PDB entry 6ZNH | electron microscopy, 3.60 A resolution | chains P and U of the 23 polymer chains in the assembly

[Chain P (and U)]
Name: PrgI
Source organism: Salmonella typhimurium
Notes: chain U of this document is another copy of the same molecule, construct and numbering; everything in this record applies to it too
Reference sequence: P41784 (PRGI_SALTY); residues 1-80 here = UniProt positions 1-80
Amino-acid sequence (80 residues; each row starts with the number of its first residue):
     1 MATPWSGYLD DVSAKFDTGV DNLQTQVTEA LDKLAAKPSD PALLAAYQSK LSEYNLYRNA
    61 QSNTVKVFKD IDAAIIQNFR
Not modelled in the structure: 1

[How chain P and chain U interact]
Residue-residue contacts - 22 pairs, chain P then chain U:
  L31(P) - K15(U)
  L31(P) - F16(U)  hydrophobic
  D32(P) - K15(U)  salt bridge
  L34(P) - F16(U)  hydrophobic
  A35(P) - K15(U)
  A35(P) - G19(U)
  A35(P) - V20(U)  hydrogen bond (backbone-backbone)
  A36(P) - G19(U)
  P38(P) - V20(U)  hydrophobic
  S39(P) - E53(U)  hydrogen bond
  S39(P) - L56(U)
  Y47(P) - T64(U)
  Y47(P) - F68(U)
  L51(P) - V67(U)  hydrophobic
  L51(P) - F68(U)  hydrophobic
  N55(P) - I71(U)
  S62(P) - I75(U)
  S62(P) - N78(U)
  N63(P) - N78(U)  hydrogen bond
  K66(P) - N78(U)
  K66(P) - R80(U)  hydrogen bond (side chain-backbone)
  K69(P) - R80(U)  hydrogen bond (side chain-backbone)
Other interface residues (no listed pair), chain P (17 interface residues in all): Y54, R58, N59
Other interface residues (no listed pair), chain U (16 interface residues in all): V12, Y57, A74

[In short]
17 residues of chain P and 16 residues of chain U are in contact, with 5 hydrogen bonds and 1 salt bridge.
Polar contacts include D32(P)-K15(U), S39(P)-E53(U) and N63(P)-N78(U).
Both chains are PrgI (Salmonella typhimurium). Entry 6ZNH (Structure of the Salmonella PrgI needle filament
attached to the basal body) was determined by electron microscopy, deposited together with 6ZNI.
